PDB entry 6PWX | electron microscopy, 4.20 A resolution (low resolution: residue-level contacts below are approximate; hydrogen-bond / salt-bridge calls are withheld) | chains G and O of the 11 polymer chains in the assembly

# Chain G
Molecule: Histone H3.2
From: Xenopus laevis
Reference sequence: P84233 (H32_XENLA); residues 0-135 here correspond to UniProt positions 1-136 (UniProt number = residue number + 1)
Chain sequence (136 residues; numbered 0 to 135; the number before each row is that of its first residue; numbering starts at 0):
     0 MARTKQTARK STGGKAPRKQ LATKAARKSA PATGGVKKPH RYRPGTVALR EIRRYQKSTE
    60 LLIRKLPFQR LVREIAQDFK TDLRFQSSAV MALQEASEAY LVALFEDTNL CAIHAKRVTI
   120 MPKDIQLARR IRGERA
Disordered / not traced: 0-36, 135
Differences from the reference sequence: engineered mutation Ala-102 (Gly103 in P84233)
Swiss-Prot annotation at these positions:
  - modified residue: Arg-2 (Asymmetric dimethylarginine), Thr-3 (Phosphothreonine), Lys-4 (Allysine), Gln-5 (5-glutamyl dopamine), Thr-6 (Phosphothreonine), Arg-8 (Citrulline), Lys-9 (N6,N6,N6-trimethyllysine), Ser-10 (ADP-ribosylserine), Thr-11 (Phosphothreonine), Lys-14 (N6-(2-hydroxyisobutyryl)lysine), Arg-17 (Asymmetric dimethylarginine), Lys-18 (N6-(2-hydroxyisobutyryl)lysine), Lys-23 (N6-(2-hydroxyisobutyryl)lysine), Arg-26 (Citrulline), Lys-27 (N6,N6,N6-trimethyllysine), Ser-28 (ADP-ribosylserine), Lys-36 (N6,N6,N6-trimethyllysine), Lys-37 (N6-methyllysine), Tyr-41 (Phosphotyrosine), Lys-56 (N6,N6,N6-trimethyllysine) and 8 more in UniProt
  - lipidation: Cys-110 (S-palmitoyl cysteine)

# Chain O
Molecule: 147-nt DNA strand
Sequence (147 nucleotides; numbered 1 to 147; the number before each row is that of its first residue):
     1 ATCGAGAATC CCGGTGCCGA GGCCGCTCAA TTGGTCGTAG ACAGCTCTAG CACCGCTTAA
    61 ACGCACGTAC GCGCTGTCCC CCGCGTTTTA ACCGCCAAGG GGATTACTCC CTAGTCTCCA
   121 GGCACGTGTC AGATATATAC ATCCGAT
Disordered / not traced: 1

# How chain G and chain O interact
Pairs across the interface (26; chain G residue first):
  Arg-40(G) / DG83(O)
  Arg-40(G) / DC84(O)
  Tyr-41(G) / DA7(O)
  Tyr-41(G) / DA8(O)
  Tyr-41(G) / DG83(O)
  Tyr-41(G) / DC84(O)
  Arg-42(G) / DG83(O)
  Pro-43(G) / DC82(O)
  Pro-43(G) / DG83(O)
  Gly-44(G) / DC82(O)
  Gly-44(G) / DG83(O)
  Thr-45(G) / DG83(O)
  Val-46(G) / DG83(O)
  Val-46(G) / DC84(O)
  Ala-47(G) / DG83(O)
  Arg-49(G) / DA8(O)
  Arg-49(G) / DT9(O)
  Arg-63(G) / DA91(O)
  Arg-63(G) / DC92(O)
  Lys-64(G) / DC92(O)
  Leu-65(G) / DC92(O)
  Pro-66(G) / DA91(O)
  Pro-66(G) / DC92(O)
  Arg-69(G) / DA91(O)
  Arg-83(G) / DG100(O)
  Arg-83(G) / DG101(O)
Other interface residues (no listed pair), chain G (17 interface residues in all): His-39, Lys-56
Other interface residues (no listed pair), chain O (11 interface residues in all): DC10

# Summary
17 residues of chain G face 11 of chain O across their interface.
Here chain G is Histone H3.2 (Xenopus laevis) and chain O is a 147-nt DNA strand. Entry 6PWX (Cryo-EM
structure of RbBP5 bound to the nucleosome) was determined by electron microscopy.
